Entry 6XJR (X-ray diffraction, 1.94 A resolution); this record covers chains A and B of the 3 polymer chains in the assembly.

== Chain A ==
Molecule: GTP-binding nuclear protein Ran
Source organism: Homo sapiens
Reference sequence: P62826 (RAN_HUMAN); residue numbers follow UniProt; this construct covers 1-216
Sequence (216 residues; row label = number of the first residue in the row):
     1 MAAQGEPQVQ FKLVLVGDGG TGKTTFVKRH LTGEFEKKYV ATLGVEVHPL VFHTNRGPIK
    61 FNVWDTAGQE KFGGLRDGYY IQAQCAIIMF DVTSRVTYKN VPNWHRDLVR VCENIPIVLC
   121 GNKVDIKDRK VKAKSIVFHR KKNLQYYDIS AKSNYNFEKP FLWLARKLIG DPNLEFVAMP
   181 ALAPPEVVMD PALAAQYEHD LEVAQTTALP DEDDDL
Unresolved in the structure: 1-8, 188-189
Bound ions: Mg2+: Thr24, Thr42 (together with GMP-PNP)
Residues lining bound ligands: GMP-PNP (GNP; phosphoaminophosphonic acid-guanylate ester): Gly17, Asp18, Gly19, Gly20, Thr21, Gly22, Lys23, Thr24, Thr25, Phe35, Glu36, Lys37, Lys38, Tyr39, Val40, Ala41, Thr42, Thr66, Ala67, Gly68, Gln69, Asn122, Lys123, Asp125, Ile126, Ser150, Ala151, Lys152
Swiss-Prot annotation at these positions:
  - region: Lys37 to Val45 (Switch-I), Gly68 to Gln84 (Switch-II), Asp211 to Leu216 (Interaction with RANBP1)
  - binding site (GTP): Asp18 to Thr25, Glu36 to Thr42, Gly68, Asn122 to Asp125, Ser150 to Lys152
  - site: Gln69 (Essential for GTP hydrolysis)
  - modified residue: Ala2 (N-acetylalanine), Thr24 (Phosphothreonine), Lys37 (N6-acetyllysine), Lys60 (N6-acetyllysine), Lys71 (N6-acetyllysine), Lys99 (N6-acetyllysine), Lys134 (N6-acetyllysine), Lys159 (N6-acetyllysine)
  - cross-link (Glycyl lysine isopeptide (Lys-Gly)): Lys71 (interchain with G-Cter in SUMO2), Lys152 (interchain with G-Cter in SUMO2)
  - mutagenesis: Gly19 (G19V: Blocks DNA replication; when associated with L-69), Thr24 (T24L: Has low binding affinity for GTP and GDP. Almost completely abolishes interaction with BIRC5; T24N: Has low binding affinity for GTP and GDP. Decreases nuclear import of proteins and RNA ...), Thr25 (T25A: Minor effect on the interaction with the alpha phosphate group of bound GTP), Lys37 (K37Q: Mimics acetylation; enhances the nuclear export of RELA/p65; K37R: Decreased acetylation), Tyr39 (Y39A: Abolishes steric hindrance that traps the essential Q-69 in an unreactive position, and causes slow GTP hydrolysis in wild-type ...), Gln69 (Q69L: Strongly decreased GTPase activity. Probably locked in the GTP-bound form. Loss of interaction with NUTF2. Decreases nuclear location and leads to cytoplasmic location during interphase ...), Glu70 (E70A: Strongly decreases the relase of bound GDP), Arg76 (R76E: Probable loss of interaction with NUTF2. Loss of transport to the nucleus), Lys134 (K134Q: Loss of normal mitotic chromosome segregation and defective mitotic spindle orientation; K134R: Loss of normal mitotic chromosome segregation and formation of sister chromatid bridges), Asp211 to Leu216 (No effect on GTPase activity. Abolishes interaction with RANBP1)

== Chain B ==
Molecule: Ran-specific GTPase-activating protein 1
Source organism: Saccharomyces cerevisiae
Reference sequence: P41920 (YRB1_YEAST); residues 62-201 here = UniProt positions 62-201
Sequence (140 residues; each row starts with the number of its first residue):
    62 DIHFEPVVHL EKVDVKTMEE DEEVLYKVRA KLFRFDADAK EWKERGTGDC KFLKNKKTNK
   122 VRILMRRDKT LKICANHIIA PEYTLKPNVG SDRSWVYACT ADIAEGEAEA FTFAIRFGSK
   182 ENADKFKEEF EKAQEINKKA
Unresolved in the structure: 62-77, 201

== Chain A / chain B interface ==
Contacting residue pairs (91; chain A residue first):
  Arg29(A) - Glu105(B)  salt bridge
  Thr32(A) - Arg95(B)
  Thr32(A) - Glu105(B)
  Thr32(A) - Arg106(B)
  Thr32(A) - Arg128(B)  hydrogen bond (backbone-side chain)
  Gly33(A) - Glu105(B)
  Gly33(A) - Arg106(B)
  Gly33(A) - Arg128(B)
  Glu34(A) - Arg95(B)  salt bridge
  Glu34(A) - Lys104(B)  salt bridge
  Glu34(A) - Glu105(B)  hydrogen bond (backbone-backbone)
  Lys38(A) - Glu102(B)  salt bridge
  Leu50(A) - Lys133(B)
  Val51(A) - Lys133(B)  hydrogen bond (backbone-side chain)
  Phe52(A) - Lys133(B)
  Phe157(A) - Lys130(B)
  Phe157(A) - Thr131(B)
  Glu158(A) - Lys130(B)  salt bridge
  Phe176(A) - Leu132(B)
  Ala178(A) - Arg127(B)
  Met179(A) - Thr78(B)
  Met179(A) - Arg127(B)  hydrogen bond (backbone-side chain)
  Met179(A) - Lys133(B)
  Met179(A) - Ile134(B)
  Pro180(A) - Thr78(B)
  Pro180(A) - Ile134(B)
  Ala181(A) - Thr78(B)  hydrogen bond (backbone-backbone)
  Ala181(A) - Met79(B)
  Ala181(A) - Arg123(B)  hydrogen bond (backbone-side chain)
  Ala181(A) - Leu125(B)  hydrophobic
  Ala181(A) - Arg127(B)
  Ala181(A) - Ile134(B)  hydrophobic
  Leu182(A) - Met79(B)  hydrophobic
  Leu182(A) - Arg123(B)  hydrogen bond (backbone-side chain)
  Leu182(A) - Asn137(B)  hydrogen bond (backbone-side chain)
  Leu182(A) - Ile164(B)
  Ala183(A) - Ile164(B)
  Pro184(A) - Arg123(B)
  Pro184(A) - Asn137(B)
  Pro184(A) - His138(B)
  Pro184(A) - Ile139(B)
  Pro184(A) - Ile164(B)  hydrophobic
  Pro185(A) - Ile139(B)
  Pro185(A) - Ala162(B)  hydrophobic
  Pro185(A) - Ile164(B)
  Glu186(A) - Lys121(B)
  Glu186(A) - Ile139(B)
  Val187(A) - Thr161(B)
  Val187(A) - Ala162(B)  hydrophobic
  Val203(A) - Phe96(B)  hydrophobic
  Ala204(A) - Phe96(B)  hydrophobic
  Ala204(A) - Trp103(B)  hydrogen bond (backbone-side chain)
  Ala204(A) - Asn149(B)  hydrogen bond (backbone-side chain)
  Ala204(A) - Thr173(B)
  Gln205(A) - Lys147(B)
  Gln205(A) - Pro148(B)
  Gln205(A) - Asn149(B)  hydrogen bond (backbone-side chain)
  Gln205(A) - Val150(B)  hydrogen bond (backbone-backbone)
  Thr206(A) - Val150(B)
  Thr207(A) - Phe96(B)
  Thr207(A) - Lys101(B)
  Thr207(A) - Trp103(B)  hydrogen bond (backbone-side chain)
  Thr207(A) - Asn149(B)  hydrogen bond (backbone-side chain)
  Ala208(A) - Trp103(B)
  Ala208(A) - Asn149(B)
  Ala208(A) - Val150(B)
  Leu209(A) - Phe94(B)  hydrophobic
  Leu209(A) - Trp103(B)  hydrophobic
  Leu209(A) - Asn149(B)  hydrogen bond (backbone-side chain)
  Leu209(A) - Ser155(B)
  Leu209(A) - Ala175(B)  hydrophobic
  Leu209(A) - Arg177(B)
  Pro210(A) - Phe94(B)  hydrophobic
  Pro210(A) - Trp103(B)
  Pro210(A) - Arg177(B)  hydrogen bond (backbone-side chain)
  Asp211(A) - Arg177(B)  hydrogen bond (backbone-side chain)
  Glu212(A) - Gly151(B)
  Glu212(A) - Ser152(B)  hydrogen bond
  Glu212(A) - Arg154(B)  salt bridge
  Glu212(A) - Arg177(B)  salt bridge
  Asp214(A) - Lys92(B)  salt bridge
  Asp214(A) - Arg154(B)  hydrogen bond (backbone-side chain)
  Asp215(A) - Arg154(B)
  Asp215(A) - Gly179(B)
  Leu216(A) - Arg90(B)
  Leu216(A) - Lys92(B)  hydrogen bond (backbone-side chain)
  Leu216(A) - Thr108(B)
  Leu216(A) - Arg154(B)
  Leu216(A) - Arg177(B)  hydrogen bond (backbone-side chain)
  Leu216(A) - Phe178(B)
  Leu216(A) - Gly179(B)
Interface residues without a listed pair, chain A (40 interface residues in all): His30, Phe35, Lys159, Val177, Leu201, Asp213
Interface residues without a listed pair, chain B (48 interface residues in all): Ala91, Val157, Tyr158, Ala159, Ala169

== Summary ==
The interface between chain A and chain B involves 40 residues on one side and 48 on the other, with 21
hydrogen bonds and 8 salt bridges. Polar contacts include Arg29(A)-Glu105(B), Glu34(A)-Arg95(B) and
Glu34(A)-Lys104(B). Ligands of chain A: GMP-PNP.
Chain A is GTP-binding nuclear protein Ran (Homo sapiens) and chain B is Ran-specific GTPase-activating
protein 1 (Saccharomyces cerevisiae); the structure, Crystal Structure of KPT-185 bound to CRM1 (E582K,
537-DLTVK-541 to GLCEQ), was determined by X-ray diffraction, deposited together with 6XJP, 6XJS, 6XJT, 6XJU
and 7L5E.
